PDB entry 8KD1 | electron microscopy, 3.20 A resolution | chains G and J of the 11 polymer chains in the assembly

# Chain G
Name: Histone H2A type 1-B/E
From: Homo sapiens
UniProtKB: P04908 (H2A1B_HUMAN); residues 0-129 here correspond to UniProt positions 1-130 (UniProt number = residue number + 1)
Amino-acid sequence (133 residues; row label = number of the first residue in the row; numbers below 1 keep their minus sign (Gly-3 is residue -3)):
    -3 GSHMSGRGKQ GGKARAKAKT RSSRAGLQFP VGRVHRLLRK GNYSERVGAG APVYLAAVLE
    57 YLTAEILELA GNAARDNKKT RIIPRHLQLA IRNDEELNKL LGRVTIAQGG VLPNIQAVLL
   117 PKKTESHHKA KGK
Not modelled in the structure: -3 to 9, 119-129
Construct notes: expression tag (-3 to -1)
Swiss-Prot annotation at these positions:
  - modified residue: Ser1 (N-acetylserine), Arg3 (Citrulline), Lys5 (N6-(2-hydroxyisobutyryl)lysine), Lys9 (N6-(2-hydroxyisobutyryl)lysine), Lys13 (N6-(beta-hydroxybutyryl)lysine), Lys36 (N6-(2-hydroxyisobutyryl)lysine), Lys74 (N6-(2-hydroxyisobutyryl)lysine), Lys75 (N6-(2-hydroxyisobutyryl)lysine), Lys95 (N6-(2-hydroxyisobutyryl)lysine), Gln104 (N5-methylglutamine), Lys118 (N6-(2-hydroxyisobutyryl)lysine), Lys119 (N6-crotonyllysine), Thr120 (Phosphothreonine), Lys125 (N6-crotonyllysine)
  - cross-link (Glycyl lysine isopeptide (Lys-Gly)): Lys13 (interchain with G-Cter in ubiquitin), Lys15 (interchain with G-Cter in ubiquitin), Lys119 (interchain with G-Cter in ubiquitin)

# Chain J
Molecule: 193-nt DNA strand
From: synthetic construct
Sequence (193 nucleotides; row label = number of the first residue in the row; numbers below 1 keep their minus sign (DA-96 is residue -96)):
   -96 ATCACGTAAT ATTGGCCAGC TAGGATCACA ATCCCGGTGC CGAGGCCGCT CAATTGGTCG
   -36 TAGACAGCTC TAGCACCGCT TAAACGCACG TACGGATTCC GTACGTGCGT TTAAGCGGTG
    24 CTAGAGCTGT CTACGACCAA TTGAGCGGCC TCGGCACCGG GATTGTGATC CTAGCTGGCC
    84 AATATTACGT GAT
Not modelled in the structure: -96 to -87, 87-96

# Chain G / chain J interface
Contacting residue pairs (14):
  Arg11(G) with DT-43(J), base contact; DT-42(J), hydrogen bond to the base
  Ala12(G) with DG-41(J), phosphate contact
  Ala14(G) with DT-42(J), phosphate contact
  Lys15(G) with DT-43(J), phosphate contact; DT-42(J), phosphate contact
  Thr16(G) with DT-43(J), phosphate contact
  Arg17(G) with DT-43(J), salt bridge to the phosphate
  Gly28(G) with DA-44(J), phosphate contact; DT-43(J), phosphate contact
  Arg29(G) with DA-44(J), salt bridge to the phosphate
  Arg32(G) with DA-45(J), phosphate contact; DA-44(J), salt bridge to the phosphate
  Arg77(G) with DA-54(J), sugar contact
Other interface residues (no listed pair), chain G (15 interface residues in all): Ala10, Lys13, Ser18, Arg20, Arg42
Other interface residues (no listed pair), chain J (7 interface residues in all): DA-35

# In short
Chain G and chain J form an interface of 15 and 7 residues respectively, with 1 hydrogen bond and 3 salt
bridges. Polar contacts include Arg11(G)-DT-42(J), Arg17(G)-DT-43(J) and Arg29(G)-DA-44(J).
Here chain G is Histone H2A type 1-B/E (Homo sapiens) and chain J is a 193-nt DNA strand (synthetic
construct). Entry 8KD1 (Structure of nucleosome complexed with one DEK molecule) was determined by electron
microscopy, deposited together with 8KE0 and 8KCY.
